Entry 6DZV (electron microscopy, 4.20 A resolution (low resolution: residue-level contacts below are approximate; hydrogen-bond / salt-bridge calls are withheld)); this record covers chains B and C of the 3 polymer chains in the assembly.

Chain B:
Molecule: 15B8 antibody heavy chain
Organism: Mus musculus
Notes: fragment: Fab variable domain; antibody fragment or engineered binder
Sequence (118 residues; each row starts with the number of its first residue):
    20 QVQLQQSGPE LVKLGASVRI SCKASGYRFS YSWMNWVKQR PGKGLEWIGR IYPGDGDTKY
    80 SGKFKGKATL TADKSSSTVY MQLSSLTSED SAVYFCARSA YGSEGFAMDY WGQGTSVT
Disulfides: C41-C115

Chain C:
Molecule: 15B8 antibody light chain
Organism: Mus musculus
Notes: fragment: Fab variable domain; antibody fragment or engineered binder
Sequence (110 residues; numbered 21 to 130; the number before each row is that of its first residue):
    21 DIVLTQSPAS LAVSLGQRAT ISCRASESVD NYGISFLNWF QQKPGQPPKL LIYAASNQGS
    81 GVPARFSGSG SGTYFSLNIH PMEEDDTAVY FCQQTKGVSW TFGGGTKVEI
Disulfides: C43-C112

Chain B / chain C interface:
Contacting residue pairs - 28 pairs, chain B then chain C:
  N54(B) with W120(C)
  G63(B) with F111(C)
  L64(B) with F111(C); F122(C)
  E65(B) with F122(C)
  W66(B) with V118(C); W120(C)
  K78(B) with V118(C)
  S80(B) with D21(C); S119(C)
  F114(B) with P67(C); P68(C)
  G121(B) with I54(C)
  E123(B) with Y73(C); A74(C)
  G124(B) with N58(C); T115(C)
  F125(B) with Q113(C); T115(C)
  A126(B) with N58(C); L70(C); Y73(C)
  M127(B) with F60(C); L70(C); Q113(C)
  D128(B) with L70(C); Y73(C)
  W130(B) with P68(C)
Also at the interface, not in a pair above, chain B (19 interface residues in all): V56, S118, G131

In short:
19 residues of chain B face 16 of chain C across their interface.
Chain B is 15B8 antibody heavy chain and chain C is 15B8 antibody light chain, both from Mus musculus; the
structure, Wild type human serotonin transporter in complex with 15B8 Fab bound to ibogaine in occluded
conformation, was determined by electron microscopy (same publication as 6D9G and 6DZZ).
